8F6A - chains H and N of the 28 polymer chains in the assembly; structure by electron microscopy, 2.06 A resolution.

[Chain H (and N)]
Molecule: Proteasome subunit beta
Organism: Thermoplasma acidophilum
Notes: EC 3.4.25.1; chain N of this document is another copy of the same molecule, construct and numbering; everything in this record applies to it too
UniProt: P28061 (PSB_THEAC); residues -7 to 203 here correspond to UniProt positions 1-211 (UniProt number = residue number + 8)
Amino-acid sequence (211 residues; each row starts with the number of its first residue; numbers below 1 keep their minus sign (Met-7 is residue -7)):
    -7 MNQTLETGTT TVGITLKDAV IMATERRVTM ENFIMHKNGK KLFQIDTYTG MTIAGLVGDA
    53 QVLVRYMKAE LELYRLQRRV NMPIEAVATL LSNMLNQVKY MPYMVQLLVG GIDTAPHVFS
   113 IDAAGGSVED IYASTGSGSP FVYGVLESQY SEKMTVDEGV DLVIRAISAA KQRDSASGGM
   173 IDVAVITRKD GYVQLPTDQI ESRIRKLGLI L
Unresolved in the structure: -7 to 0, 203

[Chain H / chain N interface]
Pairs across the interface - 30 pairs, chain H then chain N:
  Thr81(H) with Arg57(N)
  Ser84(H) with Arg57(N), hydrogen bond
  Asn85(H) with Arg57(N), hydrogen bond
  Asn88(H) with Gly50(N), hydrogen bond (side chain-backbone); Asp51(N), hydrogen bond; Val54(N)
  Lys91(H) with Asp51(N), salt bridge; Tyr95(N)
  Tyr92(H) with Met93(N), hydrophobic; Pro94(N), hydrogen bond (side chain-backbone)
  Gln98(H) with Glu23(N)
  Ser112(H) with Met22(N); Met27(N); His28(N), hydrogen bond
  Asp114(H) with Met22(N)
  Ala116(H) with Gly50(N)
  Gly117(H) with Gly50(N); Gln53(N)
  Gly118(H) with Val49(N); Gly50(N); Gln53(N)
  Ser119(H) with Gln53(N), hydrogen bond (backbone-side chain)
  Val120(H) with His28(N)
  Asp122(H) with Met27(N); His28(N), salt bridge
  Ala125(H) with Met27(N), hydrophobic
  Ser126(H) with Met27(N)
  Tyr135(H) with Phe25(N), hydrophobic; Met27(N)
  Glu139(H) with Lys29(N), salt bridge
Interface residues without a listed pair, chain H (21 interface residues in all): Glu121, Thr127
Interface residues without a listed pair, chain N (17 interface residues in all): Val20, Leu48

[Overview]
The interface between chain H and chain N involves 21 residues on one side and 17 on the other, with 7
hydrogen bonds and 3 salt bridges. Among the polar pairs are Lys91(H)-Asp51(N), Asp122(H)-His28(N) and
Glu139(H)-Lys29(N).
Chain H and chain N are both Proteasome subunit beta (Thermoplasma acidophilum); the structure, Thermoplasma
acidophilum 20S proteasome - wild type, was determined by electron microscopy, deposited together with 8F66
and 8F7K.
